PDB entry 9EDN | X-ray diffraction, 1.22 A resolution | chains A and B

== Chain A (and B) ==
Name: VP1
From: Norovirus GII
Notes: fragment: protruding domain; chain B of this document is another copy of the same molecule, construct and numbering; everything in this record applies to it too
Reference sequence: A0A0U2T5K7 (A0A0U2T5K7_9CALI); residue numbers follow UniProt; this construct covers 225-533
Chain sequence (310 residues; each row starts with the number of its first residue):
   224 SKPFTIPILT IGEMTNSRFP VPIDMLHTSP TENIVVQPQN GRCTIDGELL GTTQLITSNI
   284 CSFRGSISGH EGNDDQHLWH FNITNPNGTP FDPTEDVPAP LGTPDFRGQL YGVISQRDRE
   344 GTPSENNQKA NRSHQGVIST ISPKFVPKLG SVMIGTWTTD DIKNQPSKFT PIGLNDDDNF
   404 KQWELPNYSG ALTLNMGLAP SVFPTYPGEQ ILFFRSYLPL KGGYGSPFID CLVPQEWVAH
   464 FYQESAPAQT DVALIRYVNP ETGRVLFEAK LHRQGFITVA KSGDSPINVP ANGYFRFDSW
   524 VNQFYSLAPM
Differences from the reference sequence: expression tag (224)

== Chain A / chain B interface ==
Residue-residue contacts (94):
  P230(A) - Q466(B)
  I231(A) - Q466(B)  hydrogen bond (backbone-side chain)
  L232(A) - Q466(B)
  G235(A) - I279(B)
  E236(A) - L278(B)
  E236(A) - I279(B)
  E236(A) - Y465(B)  hydrogen bond
  M237(A) - I279(B)
  T238(A) - I279(B)
  T238(A) - S281(B)
  P243(A) - S281(B)  hydrogen bond (backbone-side chain)
  V244(A) - S281(B)
  V244(A) - K391(B)
  P245(A) - I279(B)  hydrophobic
  P245(A) - S281(B)
  P245(A) - N282(B)
  P245(A) - K391(B)
  L278(A) - E236(B)
  I279(A) - G235(B)
  I279(A) - E236(B)
  I279(A) - M237(B)
  I279(A) - T238(B)
  I279(A) - P245(B)  hydrophobic
  T280(A) - T280(B)  hydrogen bond
  S281(A) - T238(B)
  S281(A) - P243(B)  hydrogen bond (side chain-backbone)
  S281(A) - V244(B)
  S281(A) - P245(B)
  N282(A) - P245(B)
  Y334(A) - V336(B)
  Y334(A) - S356(B)
  V336(A) - Y334(B)
  V336(A) - V336(B)  hydrophobic
  S338(A) - I395(B)
  S338(A) - P442(B)
  R340(A) - L441(B)  hydrogen bond (side chain-backbone)
  R340(A) - G448(B)  hydrogen bond (side chain-backbone)
  R340(A) - S449(B)  hydrogen bond
  R340(A) - P450(B)
  T345(A) - Y447(B)
  E348(A) - Y447(B)
  Q351(A) - Y447(B)
  K352(A) - G446(B)
  K352(A) - Y447(B)
  K352(A) - G448(B)  hydrogen bond (backbone-backbone)
  A353(A) - G446(B)
  A353(A) - Y447(B)  hydrophobic
  N354(A) - L443(B)
  N354(A) - G445(B)
  N354(A) - G446(B)  hydrogen bond (backbone-backbone)
  N354(A) - Y447(B)
  N354(A) - G448(B)  hydrogen bond (side chain-backbone)
  R355(A) - L443(B)
  R355(A) - K444(B)
  S356(A) - Y334(B)
  S356(A) - Q358(B)
  S356(A) - L443(B)  hydrogen bond (side chain-backbone)
  S356(A) - K444(B)  hydrogen bond (backbone-side chain)
  H357(A) - K444(B)  hydrogen bond
  Q358(A) - S356(B)
  Q358(A) - Q358(B)
  K391(A) - P245(B)
  T393(A) - I395(B)
  I395(A) - S338(B)
  I395(A) - T393(B)
  L441(A) - R340(B)  hydrogen bond (backbone-side chain)
  P442(A) - S338(B)
  P442(A) - K391(B)
  L443(A) - N354(B)
  L443(A) - R355(B)
  L443(A) - S356(B)  hydrogen bond (backbone-side chain)
  K444(A) - R355(B)
  K444(A) - S356(B)  hydrogen bond (side chain-backbone)
  K444(A) - H357(B)  hydrogen bond
  G445(A) - N354(B)
  G446(A) - K352(B)
  G446(A) - A353(B)
  G446(A) - N354(B)  hydrogen bond (backbone-backbone)
  Y447(A) - T345(B)
  Y447(A) - E348(B)
  Y447(A) - Q351(B)
  Y447(A) - K352(B)
  Y447(A) - A353(B)  hydrophobic
  Y447(A) - N354(B)
  G448(A) - R340(B)  hydrogen bond (backbone-side chain)
  G448(A) - Q351(B)
  G448(A) - K352(B)  hydrogen bond (backbone-backbone)
  G448(A) - N354(B)  hydrogen bond (backbone-side chain)
  S449(A) - R340(B)  hydrogen bond
  P450(A) - R340(B)
  Y465(A) - E236(B)  hydrogen bond
  Q466(A) - P230(B)
  Q466(A) - I231(B)  hydrogen bond (side chain-backbone)
  Q466(A) - L232(B)
Interface residues without a listed pair, chain A (45 interface residues in all): Y440
Interface residues without a listed pair, chain B (46 interface residues in all): D400, Y440
From the paper, about this interface:
  - epitope / paratope residues, chain B: I231(B) (proposed by the authors, not directly observed)

== Overview ==
45 residues of chain A face 46 of chain B across their interface; the contacts include 25 hydrogen bonds.
Polar pairs include I231(A)-Q466(B), E236(A)-Y465(B) and P243(A)-S281(B). The paper reports the
epitope/paratope residue I231(B).
Chain A and chain B are both VP1 (Norovirus GII); the structure, GII.23: Loreto1847 norovirus protruding
domain, was determined by X-ray diffraction, deposited together with 9EDM, 9EDO, 9EDP and 9EDQ.
